Entry 7U50 (electron microscopy, 3.40 A resolution); this record covers chains C and I of the 11 polymer chains in the assembly.

[Chain C]
Protein: Histone H2A type 1
From: Homo sapiens
UniProt: P0C0S8 (H2A1_HUMAN); residues 1-129 here correspond to UniProt positions 2-130 (UniProt number = residue number + 1)
Sequence (129 residues; row label = number of the first residue in the row):
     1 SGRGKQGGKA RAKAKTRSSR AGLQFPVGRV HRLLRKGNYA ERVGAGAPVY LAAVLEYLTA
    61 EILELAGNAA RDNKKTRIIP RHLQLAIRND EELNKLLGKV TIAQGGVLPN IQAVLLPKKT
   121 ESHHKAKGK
Unresolved in the structure: 1-11, 118-129
UniProt features mapped onto this chain:
  - modified residue: Ser-1 (N-acetylserine), Arg-3 (Citrulline), Lys-5 (N6-(2-hydroxyisobutyryl)lysine), Lys-9 (N6-(2-hydroxyisobutyryl)lysine), Lys-13 (N6-(beta-hydroxybutyryl)lysine), Lys-36 (N6-(2-hydroxyisobutyryl)lysine), Lys-74 (N6-(2-hydroxyisobutyryl)lysine), Lys-75 (N6-(2-hydroxyisobutyryl)lysine), Lys-95 (N6-(2-hydroxyisobutyryl)lysine), Lys-99 (N6-glutaryllysine), Gln-104 (N5-methylglutamine), Lys-118 (N6-(2-hydroxyisobutyryl)lysine), Lys-119 (N6-crotonyllysine), Thr-120 (Phosphothreonine), Lys-125 (N6-crotonyllysine)
  - cross-link (Glycyl lysine isopeptide (Lys-Gly)): Lys-13 (interchain with G-Cter in ubiquitin), Lys-15 (interchain with G-Cter in ubiquitin), Lys-119 (interchain with G-Cter in ubiquitin)

[Chain I]
Molecule: 147-nt DNA strand
Sequence (147 nucleotides; row label = number of the first residue in the row):
     1 ATCGAGAATC CCGGTGCCGA GGCCGCTCAA TTGGTCGTAG ACAGCTCTAG CACCGCTTAA
    61 ACGCACGTAC GCGCTGTCCC CCGCGTTTTA ACCGCCAAGG GGATTACTCC CTAGTCTCCA
   121 GGCACGTGTC AGATATATXC ATCCGAT
Unresolved in the structure: 1-2, 147
Modified positions: 3DR (1',2'-dideoxyribofuranose-5'-phosphate) at position 139

[Interface between chain C and chain I]
Contacting residue pairs (11):
  Ala-12(C) / DT32(I)  phosphate contact
  Ala-12(C) / DG33(I)  phosphate contact
  Lys-15(C) / DT31(I)  phosphate contact
  Lys-15(C) / DT32(I)  hydrogen bond to the phosphate
  Thr-16(C) / DT31(I)  phosphate contact
  Arg-17(C) / DT31(I)  salt bridge to the phosphate
  Arg-20(C) / DT32(I)  salt bridge to the phosphate
  Gly-28(C) / DT31(I)  phosphate contact
  Arg-32(C) / DA30(I)  salt bridge to the phosphate
  Arg-42(C) / DA39(I)  sugar contact
  Arg-77(C) / DA20(I)  hydrogen bond to the phosphate
Other interface residues (no listed pair), chain C (11 interface residues in all): Lys-13, Ala-14
Other interface residues (no listed pair), chain I (8 interface residues in all): DG21, DG37

[In short]
The interface between chain C and chain I involves 11 residues on one side and 8 on the other, with 2 hydrogen
bonds and 3 salt bridges. Polar pairs include Lys-15(C)/DT32(I), Arg-77(C)/DA20(I) and Arg-17(C)/DT31(I).
Chain C is Histone H2A type 1 (Homo sapiens) and chain I is a 147-nt DNA strand; the structure, APE1 bound to
a nucleosome core particle with AP-site at SHL-6, was determined by electron microscopy, deposited together
with 7U51, 7U52 and 7U53.
